8HK2 - chains A and B of the 6 polymer chains in the assembly; structure by electron microscopy, 2.90 A resolution.

[Chain A]
Name: C3a anaphylatoxin chemotactic receptor
From: Homo sapiens
UniProt: Q16581 (C3AR_HUMAN); residues 1-476 here = UniProt positions 1-476
Sequence (476 residues; each row starts with the number of its first residue):
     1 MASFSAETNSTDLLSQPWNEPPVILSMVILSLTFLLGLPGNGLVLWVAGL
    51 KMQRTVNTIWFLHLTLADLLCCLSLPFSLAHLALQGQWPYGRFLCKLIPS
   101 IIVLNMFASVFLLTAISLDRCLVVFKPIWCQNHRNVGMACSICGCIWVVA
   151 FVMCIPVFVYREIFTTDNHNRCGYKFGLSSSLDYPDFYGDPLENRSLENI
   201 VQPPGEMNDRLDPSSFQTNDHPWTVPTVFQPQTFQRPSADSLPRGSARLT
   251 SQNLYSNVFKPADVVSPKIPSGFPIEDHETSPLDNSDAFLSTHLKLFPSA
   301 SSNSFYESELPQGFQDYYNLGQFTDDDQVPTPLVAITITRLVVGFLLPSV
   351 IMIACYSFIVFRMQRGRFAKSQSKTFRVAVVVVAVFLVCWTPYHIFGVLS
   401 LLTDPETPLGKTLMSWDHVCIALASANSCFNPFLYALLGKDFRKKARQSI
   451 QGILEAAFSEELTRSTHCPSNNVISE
Not modelled in the structure: 1-17, 176-328, 455-476
Swiss-Prot annotation at these positions:
  - modified residue: Y174 (Sulfotyrosine), Y184 (Sulfotyrosine), Y318 (Sulfotyrosine), S459 (Phosphoserine), T463 (Phosphothreonine)
  - glycosylation: N9 (N-linked (GlcNAc...) asparagine), N194 (N-linked (GlcNAc...) asparagine), S266 (O-linked (GalNAc...) serine)
Reported in the primary citation:
  - mutagenesis - R161A (>100-fold), Y174A, R340A, Y393A, D417A, H418A: decreased signaling with C3a anaphylatoxin

[Chain B]
Name: Guanine nucleotide-binding protein G(i) subunit alpha-1
From: Homo sapiens
UniProt: P63096 (GNAI1_HUMAN); residues 2-354 here = UniProt positions 2-354
Sequence (353 residues; row label = number of the first residue in the row):
     2 GCTLSAEDKAAVERSKMIDRNLREDGEKAAREVKLLLLGAGESGKSTIVK
    52 QMKIIHEAGYSEEECKQYKAVVYSNTIQSIIAIIRAMGRLKIDFGDSARA
   102 DDARQLFVLAGAAEEGFMTAELAGVIKRLWKDSGVQACFNRSREYQLNDS
   152 AAYYLNDLDRIAQPNYIPTQQDVLRTRVKTTGIVETHFTFKDLHFKMFDV
   202 GAQRSERKKWIHCFEGVTAIIFCVALSDYDLVLAEDEEMNRMHESMKLFD
   252 SICNNKWFTDTSIILFLNKKDLFEEKIKKSPLTICYPEYAGSNTYEEAAA
   302 YIQCQFEDLNKRKDTKEIYTHFTCSTDTKNVQFVFDAVTDVIIKNNLKDC
   352 GLF
Not modelled in the structure: 2-3, 56-181
Differences from the reference sequence: conflict A203 (Gly in P63096), S326 (Ala in P63096)
Swiss-Prot annotation at these positions:
  - region: K35 to T48 (G1 motif), D173 to T181 (G2 motif), F196 to G202, Q204, R205 (G3 motif), I265 to D272 (G4 motif), T324, C325, T327 to T329 (G5 motif)
  - binding site (GTP): E43 to T48, S151, L175 to T181, D200 to G202, Q204, N269 to D272
  - binding site (Mg(2+)): S47, T181
  - modified residue: R178 (ADP-ribosylarginine), Q204 (Deamidated glutamine), C351 (ADP-ribosylcysteine)
  - lipidation: G2 (N-myristoyl glycine), C3 (S-palmitoyl cysteine)
  - natural variant: G40 (G40C: In NEDHISB; G40R: In NEDHISB), G45 (G45D: In NEDHISB), T48 (T48I: In NEDHISB; T48K: In NEDHISB), Q52 (Q52P: In NEDHISB), S75 (deletion: In NEDHISB; uncertain significance), Q172 (deletion: In NEDHISB), D173 (D173V: In NEDHISB), E186 to F189 (deletion: In NEDHISB; uncertain significance), C224 (C224Y: In NEDHISB), K270 (K270N: In NEDHISB; K270R: In NEDHISB), D272 (D272G: In NEDHISB), V332 (V332E: In NEDHISB; uncertain significance)
  - mutagenesis: G42 (G42R: Abolishes switch to an activated conformation and dissociation from beta and gamma subunits upon GTP binding. Abolishes interaction with RGS family members), E116 (E116L: Enhances interaction (inactive GDP-bound) with RGS14), Q147 (Q147L: Enhances interaction (inactive GDP-bound) with RGS14), E245 (E245L: Enhances interaction (inactive GDP-bound) with RGS14)

[Interface between chain A and chain B]
Pairs across the interface - 36 pairs, chain A then chain B:
  N57(A) with C351(B), hydrogen bond
  R120(A) with C351(B)
  V123(A) with N347(B)
  V124(A) with I344(B); L348(B), hydrophobic
  P127(A) with T340(B); I344(B), hydrophobic
  I128(A) with K192(B); D193(B); L194(B), hydrophobic; F336(B), hydrophobic; T340(B)
  Q131(A) with R32(B); V34(B); L194(B); I343(B)
  N132(A) with R32(B), hydrogen bond (backbone-side chain); D193(B), hydrogen bond (side chain-backbone)
  I359(A) with L353(B), hydrophobic
  M363(A) with I344(B), hydrophobic; L348(B), hydrophobic
  R367(A) with F334(B); D337(B), salt bridge
  F368(A) with Y320(B), hydrophobic; F334(B), hydrophobic; D341(B)
  K370(A) with D315(B), hydrogen bond (side chain-backbone); F354(B)
  Q372(A) with F354(B)
  K374(A) with G352(B), hydrogen bond (side chain-backbone); L353(B); F354(B), hydrogen bond (side chain-backbone)
  T375(A) with L353(B), hydrogen bond (backbone-backbone)
  V378(A) with L353(B), hydrophobic
  L438(A) with G352(B)
  D441(A) with D350(B)
Other interface residues (no listed pair), chain A (24 interface residues in all): N135, Y356, A379, Y435, G439
Other interface residues (no listed pair), chain B (26 interface residues in all): E28, A31, E33, K314, K345

[In short]
The interface between chain A and chain B involves 24 residues on one side and 26 on the other, with 7
hydrogen bonds and 1 salt bridge. Polar pairs include R367(A)-D337(B), N57(A)-C351(B) and N132(A)-R32(B). The
paper reports that R161A, Y174A and R340A of chain A, among others, reduce signaling with C3a anaphylatoxin; 6
substitutions were tested in all.
Here chain A is C3a anaphylatoxin chemotactic receptor and chain B is Guanine nucleotide-binding protein G(i)
subunit alpha-1, both from Homo sapiens. Entry 8HK2 (C3aR-Gi-C3a protein complex) was determined by electron
microscopy (same publication as 8HK3 and 8HK5).
